PDB entry 1EO4 | X-ray diffraction, 1.90 A resolution | chains C and B of the 4 polymer chains in the assembly

[Chain C]
Molecule: 11-nt DNA strand
Sequence (11 nucleotides; each row starts with the number of its first residue):
     1 CAAGAXATCTT
Unresolved in the structure: 1
Modified residues: TSP (3'-thio-thymidine-5'-phosphate) at position 6
Metal / ion sites: Mn2+: DT11 (shared with His71(B) of chain B)

[Chain B]
Protein: Type II restriction enzyme ecorv
From: Escherichia coli
Notes: EC 3.1.21.4
UniProtKB: P04390 (T2E5_ECOLI); residues 2-245 here correspond to UniProt positions 1-244 (UniProt number = residue number - 1)
Amino-acid sequence (245 residues; row label = number of the first residue in the row):
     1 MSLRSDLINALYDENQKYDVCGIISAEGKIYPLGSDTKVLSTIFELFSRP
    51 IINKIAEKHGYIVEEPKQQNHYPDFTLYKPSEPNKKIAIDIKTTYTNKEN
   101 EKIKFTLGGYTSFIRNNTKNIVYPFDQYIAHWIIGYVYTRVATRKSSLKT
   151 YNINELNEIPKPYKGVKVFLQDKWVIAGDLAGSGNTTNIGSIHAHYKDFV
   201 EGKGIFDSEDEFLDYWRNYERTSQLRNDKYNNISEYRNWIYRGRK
Unresolved in the structure: 1, 99-101, 142-146
Metal / ion sites: Mn2+: His71 (shared with DT11(C) of chain C)

[Interface between chain C and chain B]
Contacting residue pairs (19):
  DA2(C) with Leu180(B), phosphate contact; Ser223(B), hydrogen bond to the phosphate; Arg226(B), sugar contact
  DA3(C) with Gly184(B), base contact; Thr222(B), phosphate contact; Ser223(B), hydrogen bond to the phosphate; Arg226(B), salt bridge to the phosphate
  DG4(C) with Ser183(B), base contact; Gly184(B), hydrogen bond to the base; Asn185(B), hydrogen bond to the base
  DA5(C) with Asn185(B), hydrogen bond to the base; Thr186(B), base contact
  DT8(C) with Asn70(B), base contact
  DC9(C) with Gln69(B), phosphate contact; Asn70(B), hydrogen bond to the sugar
  DT10(C) with Gln68(B), sugar contact; Gln69(B), sugar contact; His71(B), phosphate contact
  DT11(C) with His71(B), salt bridge to the phosphate
Other interface residues (no listed pair), chain B (14 interface residues in all): Tyr219, Arg221

[Overview]
8 residues of chain C face 14 of chain B across their interface, with 6 hydrogen bonds and 2 salt bridges.
Among the polar pairs are DG4(C)-Gly184(B), DG4(C)-Asn185(B) and DA5(C)-Asn185(B). His71(B) and DT11(C) form
the Mn2+ site.
Chain C is an 11-nt DNA strand and chain B is Type II restriction enzyme ecorv (Escherichia coli); the
structure, Ecorv bound to MN2+ and cognate DNA containing a 3'S substition at the cleavage site, was
determined by X-ray diffraction together with 1EO3 and 1EON from the same study.
